Entry 5WFR (X-ray diffraction, 2.46 A resolution); this record covers chains R and N of the 3 polymer chains in the assembly.

== Chain R ==
Name: GTPase HRas
From: Homo sapiens
UniProtKB: P01112 (RASH_HUMAN); numbering as in UniProt (aligned over 1-166)
Amino-acid sequence (167 residues; row label = number of the first residue in the row; numbering starts at 0):
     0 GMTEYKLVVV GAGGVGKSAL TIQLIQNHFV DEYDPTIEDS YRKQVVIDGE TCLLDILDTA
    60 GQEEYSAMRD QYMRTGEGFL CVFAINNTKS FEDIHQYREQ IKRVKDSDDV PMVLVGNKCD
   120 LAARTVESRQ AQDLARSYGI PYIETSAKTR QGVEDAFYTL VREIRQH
Differences from the reference sequence: expression tag (0)
UniProt features mapped onto this chain:
  - region: His166 (Hypervariable region)
  - motif: Tyr32 to Tyr40 (Effector region)
  - binding site (GTP): Gly13 to Ala18, Val29 to Thr35, Ala59, Gly60, Asn116 to Asp119, Ser145 to Lys147
  - modified residue: Met1 (N-acetylmethionine), Thr2 (N-acetylthreonine), Cys118 (S-nitrosocysteine)
  - glycosylation: Thr35 (Microbial infection: O-linked (Glc) threonine)
  - natural variant: Gly12 (G12A: In CSTLO; G12C: In CSTLO; G12D: In CSTLO; G12E: In CSTLO; G12S: In CSTLO and CMEMS; G12V: In CSTLO, bladder carcinoma and CMEMS), Gly13 (G13C: In CSTLO; G13D: In CSTLO; G13R: In SFM), Gln22 (Q22K: In CMEMS), Glu37 (E37EE: In CSTLO), Thr58 (T58I: In CSTLO), Gln61 (Q61K: In NMTC2; Q61L: In melanoma), Glu63 (E63K: In CMEMS), Ser89 (S89C: Found in a patient with severe fetal hydrops and pleural effusion; uncertain significance), Lys117 (K117R: In CSTLO), Ala146 (A146T: In CSTLO; A146V: In CSTLO)
  - mutagenesis: Ser17 (S17N: Dominant negative. Prevents PLCE1 EGF-induced recruitment to plasma membrane. No effect on subcellular location of isoform 2), Asn26 (N26G: Loss of interaction with PLCE1; when associated with V-12), Val29 (V29A: No effect on interaction with PLCE1; when associated with V-12), Tyr32 (Y32F: Loss of interaction and recruitment to plasma membrane of PLCE1; when associated with V-12), Pro34 (P34G: No effect on interaction with PLCE1; when associated with V-12), Thr35 (T35S: Loss of interaction with PLCE1; when associated with V-12), Glu37 (E37G: No effect on interaction with PLCE1; when associated with V-12), Asp38 (D38N: No effect on interaction with PLCE1; when associated with V-12), Ser39 (S39C: No effect on interaction with PLCE1; when associated with V-12), Ala59 (A59T: Loss of GTPase activity and creation of an autophosphorylation site), Gln61 (Q61I: Moderately increased transformation of cultured cell lines; Q61R: Promotes interaction with SHOC2 and PP1C; Q61V: Strongly increased transformation of cultured cell lines), Ala83 (A83T: GTP-binding activity reduced by factor of 30), 4 further mutagenesis entries in UniProt

== Chain N ==
Name: Son of sevenless homolog 1
From: Homo sapiens
UniProtKB: Q07889 (SOS1_HUMAN); residue numbers follow UniProt; this construct covers 566-1046
Amino-acid sequence (482 residues; numbered 565 to 1046; the number before each row is that of its first residue):
   565 GQMRLPSADV YRFAEPDSEE NIIFEENMQP KAGIPIIKAG TVIKLIERLT YHMYADPNFV
   625 RTFLTTYRSF CKPQELLSLI IERFEIPEPE PTEADRIAIE NGDQPLSAEL KRFRKEYIQP
   685 VQLRVLNVCR HWVEHHFYDF ERDAYLLQRM EEFIGTVRGK AMKKWVESIT KIIQRKKIAR
   745 DNGPGHNITF QSSPPTVEWH ISRPGHIETF DLLTLHPIEI ARQLTLLESD LYRAVQPSEL
   805 VGSVWTKEDK EINSPNLLKM IRHTTNLTLW FEKCIVETEN LEERVAVVSR IIEILQVFQE
   865 LNNFNGVLEV VSAMNSSPVY RLDHTFEQIP SRQKKILEEA HELSEDHYKK YLAKLRSINP
   925 PCVPFFGIYL TNILKTEEGN PEVLKRHGKE LINFSKRRKV AEITGEIQQY QNQPYCLRVE
   985 SDIKRFFENL NPMGNSMEKE FTDYLFNKSL EIEPRNPKPL PRFPKKYSYP LKSPGVRPSN
  1045 PR
Unresolved in the structure: 565, 591-596, 744-750
Differences from the reference sequence: expression tag (565)
Ligand contacts: N-(3,3-diphenylpropyl)piperidin-4-amine (5UW): Val852, Met878, Asn879, Val883, Tyr884, Leu886, Asp887, Phe890, Leu901, Glu902
Reported in the primary citation:
  - binding site for N-(3,3-diphenylpropyl)piperidin-4-amine: Tyr884, Phe890

== Interface between chain R and chain N ==
Contacting residue pairs (65; chain R residue first):
  Gly13(R) - Thr810(N)
  Ser17(R) - Glu942(N)
  Ala18(R) - Glu942(N)
  Ile21(R) - Lys939(N)
  Ile21(R) - Gly943(N)
  Gln25(R) - Gly943(N)  hydrogen bond (side chain-backbone)
  Asp30(R) - Gly943(N)
  Asp30(R) - Asn944(N)
  Asp30(R) - Pro945(N)
  Glu31(R) - Gly943(N)
  Glu31(R) - Asn944(N)
  Glu31(R) - Lys963(N)  salt bridge
  Tyr32(R) - Lys939(N)
  Tyr32(R) - Gly943(N)  hydrogen bond (backbone-backbone)
  Tyr32(R) - Asn944(N)  hydrogen bond (backbone-side chain)
  Pro34(R) - Asn936(N)
  Pro34(R) - Lys939(N)
  Pro34(R) - Thr940(N)
  Tyr40(R) - His911(N)
  Asp54(R) - His911(N)
  Ile55(R) - His911(N)  hydrogen bond (backbone-side chain)
  Asp57(R) - Thr935(N)
  Asp57(R) - Lys939(N)  hydrogen bond (backbone-side chain)
  Thr58(R) - Thr935(N)
  Ala59(R) - Thr935(N)  hydrogen bond (backbone-side chain)
  Ala59(R) - Leu938(N)
  Gly60(R) - Trp809(N)  hydrogen bond (backbone-side chain)
  Gly60(R) - Leu934(N)
  Gly60(R) - Leu938(N)
  Gln61(R) - Phe929(N)
  Gln61(R) - Gly931(N)  hydrogen bond (side chain-backbone)
  Gln61(R) - Thr935(N)  hydrogen bond
  Glu63(R) - Leu822(N)
  Glu63(R) - Ile825(N)
  Glu63(R) - Arg826(N)  salt bridge
  Glu63(R) - Thr829(N)
  Tyr64(R) - Met824(N)
  Tyr64(R) - Ile825(N)
  Tyr64(R) - Phe929(N)  hydrophobic
  Tyr64(R) - Phe930(N)
  Tyr64(R) - Gly931(N)
  Ser65(R) - Thr829(N)
  Ser65(R) - Glu1002(N)  hydrogen bond
  Ala66(R) - Thr832(N)
  Met67(R) - Ser876(N)
  Met67(R) - Tyr912(N)
  Met67(R) - Phe929(N)  hydrophobic
  Asp69(R) - Asn879(N)
  Asp69(R) - Ser880(N)
  Asp69(R) - Ser881(N)  hydrogen bond (side chain-backbone)
  Gln70(R) - Val875(N)
  Gln70(R) - Asn879(N)  hydrogen bond
  Gln70(R) - Ser908(N)
  Tyr71(R) - Tyr912(N)  hydrogen bond
  Tyr71(R) - Phe929(N)
  Arg73(R) - Asn879(N)  hydrogen bond (side chain-backbone)
  Arg73(R) - Ser880(N)
  Arg73(R) - Tyr884(N)
  Gln95(R) - Lys1003(N)
  Arg102(R) - Ser881(N)
  Arg102(R) - Thr1006(N)
  Arg102(R) - Asp1007(N)  salt bridge
  Arg102(R) - Phe1010(N)
  Val103(R) - Ser881(N)
  Asp105(R) - Arg1019(N)  salt bridge
Also at the interface, not in a pair above, chain R (35 interface residues in all): Asp33, Thr35, Glu37, Leu56, Arg68
Also at the interface, not in a pair above, chain N (46 interface residues in all): Lys814, Thr828, Leu833, Pro882, His905, Asp910, Lys913, Ile932, Ser959

== Overview ==
Chain R and chain N form an interface of 35 and 46 residues respectively, with 14 hydrogen bonds and 4 salt
bridges. Polar pairs include Glu31(R)-Lys963(N), Glu63(R)-Arg826(N) and Arg102(R)-Asp1007(N). Ligands of chain
N: N-(3,3-diphenylpropyl)piperidin-4-amine. The paper reports a binding site for
N-(3,3-diphenylpropyl)piperidin-4-amine at Tyr884(N) and Phe890(N).
Here chain R is GTPase HRas and chain N is Son of sevenless homolog 1, both from Homo sapiens. Entry 5WFR
(Ligand-bound Ras:SOS:Ras complex) was determined by X-ray diffraction, deposited together with 5WFO, 5WFP and
5WFQ.
